2O1N - chains A and P; structure by X-ray diffraction, 2.80 A resolution.

== Chain A ==
Protein: Phospholipase A2 VRV-PL-VIIIa
Source organism: Daboia russellii pulchella
Notes: EC 3.1.1.4
Reference sequence: P59071 (PA28_DABRP); the construct has insertions or renumbered stretches relative to UniProt, so the offset changes along the chain: 1-14 = UniProt 1-14; 16-56 = UniProt 15-55; 67-86 = UniProt 58-77; 88-122 = UniProt 78-112; 1 more segments
Amino-acid sequence (121 residues; numbered 1 to 133; 12 numbers in that range are skipped by the numbering (no residue carries them; nothing is unmodelled there); the number before each row is that of its first residue):
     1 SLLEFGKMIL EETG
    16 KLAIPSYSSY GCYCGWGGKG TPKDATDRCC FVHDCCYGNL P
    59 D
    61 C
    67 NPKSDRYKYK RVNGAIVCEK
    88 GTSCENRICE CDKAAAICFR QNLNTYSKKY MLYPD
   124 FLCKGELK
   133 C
Disulfide bonds: Cys-27/Cys-126, Cys-29/Cys-45, Cys-44/Cys-105, Cys-50/Cys-133, Cys-51/Cys-98, Cys-61/Cys-91, Cys-84/Cys-96
Curated features (UniProtKB/Swiss-Prot):
  - active site: His-48, Asp-99
  - binding site (Ca(2+)): Tyr-28, Gly-30, Gly-32, Asp-49

== Chain P ==
Protein: Ala-Ile-Ala-Ser peptide
Amino-acid sequence (4 residues; row label = number of the first residue in the row):
     1 AIAS

== Chain A / chain P interface ==
Contacting residue pairs (15):
  Leu-2(A) with Ala-1(P); Ile-2(P), hydrophobic; Ala-3(P)
  Phe-5(A) with Ala-3(P), hydrophobic; Ser-4(P)
  Ile-9(A) with Ala-3(P), hydrophobic
  Ile-19(A) with Ala-1(P), hydrophobic; Ile-2(P)
  Gly-30(A) with Ala-3(P); Ser-4(P)
  Cys-45(A) with Ser-4(P)
  His-48(A) with Ser-4(P), hydrogen bond
  Asp-49(A) with Ser-4(P), hydrogen bond
  Lys-69(A) with Ile-2(P); Ser-4(P), hydrogen bond (side chain-backbone)
Also at the interface, not in a pair above, chain A (14 interface residues in all): Gly-6, Ala-18, Tyr-22, Ser-23, Tyr-28

== Overview ==
14 residues of chain A and 4 residues of chain P are in contact; the contacts include 3 hydrogen bonds. Among
the polar pairs are His-48(A)/Ser-4(P), Asp-49(A)/Ser-4(P) and Lys-69(A)/Ser-4(P). Curated annotation
(UniProt) lists active-site residues His-48(A) and Asp-99(A) and 4 Ca2+-binding residues on chain A.
Chain A is Phospholipase A2 VRV-PL-VIIIa (Daboia russellii pulchella) and chain P is Ala-Ile-Ala-Ser peptide;
the structure, Crystal structure of a complex of phospholipase A2 with a peptide Ala-Ile-Ala-Ser at 2.8 A
resolution, was determined by X-ray diffraction.
